Entry 3B4P (X-ray diffraction, 1.70 A resolution); this record covers chains A and B.

Chain A (and B):
Name: Phenazine biosynthesis protein A/B
Source organism: Burkholderia sp
Notes: chain B of this document is another copy of the same molecule, construct and numbering; everything in this record applies to it too
UniProtKB: Q396C9 (Q396C9_BURS3); residues 1-165 here = UniProt positions 1-165
Sequence (185 residues; each row starts with the number of its first residue; numbers below 1 keep their minus sign (Met-19 is residue -19)):
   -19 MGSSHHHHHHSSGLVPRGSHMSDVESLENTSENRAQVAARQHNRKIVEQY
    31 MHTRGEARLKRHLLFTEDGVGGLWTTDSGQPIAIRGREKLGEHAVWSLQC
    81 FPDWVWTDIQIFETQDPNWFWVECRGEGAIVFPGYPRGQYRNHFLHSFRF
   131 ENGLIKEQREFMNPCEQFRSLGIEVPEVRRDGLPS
Not modelled in the structure: -19 to 8 (chain B: -19 to 7)
Construct notes: expression tag (-19 to 0)
Residues lining bound ligands: 2-(cyclohexylamino)benzoic acid (3B4): Gly52, Leu53, Ile62, Ile64, His73, Trp76, Ser77, Phe81, Trp84, Trp86, Phe112, Glu140, Gln147
From the paper describing this entry:
  - conformationally variable residues (side-chain flip): Arg41, Ser77, Glu140
  - binding site for 2-(cyclohexylamino)benzoic acid: Glu140, Arg160
  - catalytic residues: His73, Ser77, Glu140 (proposed by the authors, not directly observed)
  - mutagenesis - P156*: decreased stability

Chain A / chain B interface:
Residue-residue contacts (100; chain A residue first):
  Arg24(A) with Gln95(B)
  Leu53(A) with Arg160(B)
  Thr55(A) with Asn143(B)
  Thr56(A) with Asn143(B), hydrogen bond (backbone-side chain)
  Asp57(A) with Cys145(B); Arg149(B), hydrogen bond (backbone-side chain); Val155(B); Pro156(B); Glu157(B); Val158(B), hydrogen bond (side chain-backbone)
  Ser58(A) with Arg149(B)
  Gly59(A) with Glu146(B)
  Ile62(A) with Arg160(B); Leu163(B), hydrophobic
  Lys69(A) with Ser165(B), hydrogen bond (side chain-backbone)
  His73(A) with Leu163(B)
  Trp76(A) with Asp161(B); Gly162(B); Leu163(B)
  Gln90(A) with Trp99(B)
  Ile91(A) with Gln95(B), hydrogen bond (backbone-side chain)
  Phe92(A) with Thr94(B); Gln95(B); Trp99(B), hydrophobic; Trp101(B)
  Glu93(A) with Glu93(B); Thr94(B); Gln95(B), hydrogen bond (backbone-side chain)
  Thr94(A) with Phe92(B); Glu93(B)
  Gln95(A) with Ile91(B), hydrogen bond (side chain-backbone); Phe92(B); Glu93(B), hydrogen bond (side chain-backbone)
  Trp99(A) with Gln90(B); Phe92(B), hydrophobic; Glu103(B)
  Trp101(A) with Phe92(B); Glu103(B); Leu125(B), hydrophobic
  Glu103(A) with Trp99(B); Trp101(B); Arg139(B), salt bridge
  Phe112(A) with Val158(B), hydrophobic; Arg159(B); Arg160(B)
  Pro113(A) with Arg159(B), hydrogen bond (backbone-side chain); Asp161(B)
  Gly114(A) with Arg159(B), hydrogen bond (backbone-side chain)
  Tyr115(A) with Glu157(B), hydrogen bond (side chain-backbone); Val158(B); Arg159(B), hydrogen bond (side chain-backbone)
  His123(A) with Phe141(B)
  Leu125(A) with Trp101(B), hydrophobic; Leu125(B), hydrophobic; Phe141(B), hydrophobic
  Arg139(A) with Glu103(B), salt bridge
  Phe141(A) with His123(B); Leu125(B), hydrophobic
  Asn143(A) with Thr55(B); Thr56(B), hydrogen bond (side chain-backbone); Pro144(B)
  Pro144(A) with Asn143(B); Pro144(B)
  Cys145(A) with Asp57(B); Phe148(B), hydrophobic
  Glu146(A) with Gly59(B)
  Gln147(A) with Arg160(B), hydrogen bond
  Phe148(A) with Cys145(B), hydrophobic; Pro156(B), hydrophobic; Val158(B), hydrophobic
  Arg149(A) with Asp57(B), hydrogen bond (side chain-backbone)
  Leu151(A) with Val158(B), hydrophobic
  Ile153(A) with Pro156(B), hydrophobic
  Glu154(A) with Pro156(B)
  Val155(A) with Asp57(B)
  Pro156(A) with Asp57(B); Phe148(B), hydrophobic; Ile153(B), hydrophobic
  Glu157(A) with Asp57(B); Tyr115(B)
  Val158(A) with Asp57(B), hydrogen bond (backbone-side chain); Phe112(B), hydrophobic; Tyr115(B); Phe148(B), hydrophobic; Leu151(B), hydrophobic; Ile153(B), hydrophobic
  Arg159(A) with Phe112(B); Gly114(B), hydrogen bond (side chain-backbone); Tyr115(B), hydrogen bond (backbone-side chain)
  Arg160(A) with Leu53(B); Ile62(B); Phe112(B); Gln147(B), hydrogen bond
  Asp161(A) with Pro113(B)
  Gly162(A) with Trp76(B)
  Leu163(A) with Ile62(B), hydrophobic; His73(B); Trp76(B)
  Pro164(A) with Trp76(B)
  Ser165(A) with Lys69(B)
Other interface residues (no listed pair), chain A (51 interface residues in all): Glu72, Met142
Other interface residues (no listed pair), chain B (52 interface residues in all): Arg24, Trp54, Ser58, Glu72, Met142, Glu154, Pro164

Overview:
The interface between chain A and chain B involves 51 residues on one side and 52 on the other; the contacts
include 19 hydrogen bonds and 2 salt bridges. Polar pairs include Glu103(A)-Arg139(B), Thr56(A)-Asn143(B) and
Asp57(A)-Arg149(B). Ligands of chain A: 2-(cyclohexylamino)benzoic acid. From the paper: catalytic residues
His73(A), Ser77(A) and Glu140(A); P156* of chain A reduces stability.
Both chains are Phenazine biosynthesis protein A/B (Burkholderia sp). Entry 3B4P (Crystal structure of
phenazine biosynthesis protein PhzA/B from Burkholderia cepacia R18194, complex with
2-(cyclohexylamino)benzoic acid) was determined by X-ray diffraction, deposited together with 3B4O, 3CNM and
3EX9.
